4XEV - chains A and C; structure by X-ray diffraction, 2.01 A resolution.

== Chain A ==
Protein: Fusion protein of Protein-tyrosine kinase 2-beta FAT domain and Leupaxin LD1 motif
Organism: Homo sapiens
Notes: EC 2.7.10.2
Reference sequence: Q14289 (FAK2_HUMAN); residue numbers follow UniProt; this construct covers 871-1005
Sequence (167 residues; each row starts with the number of its first residue; note: 987 numbers in that range are skipped by the numbering (no residue carries them; nothing is unmodelled there)):
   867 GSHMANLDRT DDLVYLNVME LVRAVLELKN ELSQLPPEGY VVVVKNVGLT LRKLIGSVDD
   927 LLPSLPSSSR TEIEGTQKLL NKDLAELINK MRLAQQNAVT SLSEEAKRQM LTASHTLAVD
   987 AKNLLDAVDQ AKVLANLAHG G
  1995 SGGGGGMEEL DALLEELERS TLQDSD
Unresolved in the structure: 867-871, 1995-2001, 2014-2020
Construct notes: expression tag (867-870); engineered mutation Ser899 (Cys in Q14289), Ala972 (Cys in Q14289); linker (1006-1007, 1995-2000)
Swiss-Prot annotation at these positions:
  - modified residue: Tyr881 (Phosphotyrosine)
  - mutagenesis: Tyr881 (Y881F: Loss of phosphorylation site. Strongly reduced interaction with GRB2)

== Chain C ==
Protein: 19-mer peptide containing Leupaxin LD4 motif
Sequence (19 residues; each row starts with the number of its first residue):
    86 KTSAAAQLDE LMAHLTEMQ

== Interface between chain A and chain C ==
Pairs across the interface - 29 pairs, chain A then chain C:
  Val907(A) - Leu100(C)
  Val907(A) - Met103(C)
  Val907(A) - Gln104(C)
  Val910(A) - Leu100(C)  hydrophobic
  Lys911(A) - Met97(C)
  Lys911(A) - Leu100(C)
  Lys911(A) - Thr101(C)
  Lys911(A) - Gln104(C)  hydrogen bond
  Gly914(A) - Met97(C)
  Leu915(A) - Met97(C)  hydrophobic
  Leu917(A) - Leu93(C)
  Arg918(A) - Leu93(C)
  Arg918(A) - Asp94(C)  salt bridge
  Arg918(A) - Met97(C)
  Ile921(A) - Ala90(C)
  Ile921(A) - Leu93(C)  hydrophobic
  Asp925(A) - Thr87(C)  hydrogen bond
  Asp925(A) - Ala90(C)
  Asn947(A) - Ala89(C)  hydrogen bond (side chain-backbone)
  Asn947(A) - Gln92(C)
  Asn947(A) - Leu93(C)
  Asn947(A) - Leu96(C)
  Leu950(A) - Leu93(C)  hydrophobic
  Ala951(A) - Leu96(C)
  Ile954(A) - Leu96(C)
  Ile954(A) - Leu100(C)  hydrophobic
  Met957(A) - Leu100(C)  hydrophobic
  Met957(A) - Met103(C)  hydrophobic
  Arg958(A) - Met103(C)
Also at the interface, not in a pair above, chain A (17 interface residues in all): Val908, Gln943
The authors on this interface:
  - pairs named by the authors: Lys911(A)-Gln104(C) (hydrogen bond), Met957(A)-Met103(C) (hydrophobic contact), Met103(C)-Arg958(A), Gln104(C)-Val907(A)

== In short ==
Chain A and chain C form an interface of 17 and 12 residues respectively, with 3 hydrogen bonds and 1 salt
bridge. Among the polar pairs are Arg918(A)-Asp94(C), Lys911(A)-Gln104(C) and Asp925(A)-Thr87(C). The authors
report a hydrogen bond between Lys911(A) and Gln104(C); a hydrophobic contact between Met957(A) and Met103(C);
contacts between Met103(C) and Arg958(A) and Gln104(C) and Val907(A).
Here chain A is Fusion protein of Protein-tyrosine kinase 2-beta FAT domain and Leupaxin LD1 motif (Homo
sapiens) and chain C is a 19-mer peptide containing Leupaxin LD4 motif. Entry 4XEV (Fusion of Pyk2-FAT domain
with Leupaxin LD1 motif, complexed with Leupaxin LD4 peptide) was determined by X-ray diffraction, deposited
together with 4XEK and 4XEF.
